6VOG - chains C and d of the 9 polymer chains in the assembly; structure by electron microscopy, 4.35 A resolution (low resolution: residue-level contacts below are approximate; hydrogen-bond / salt-bridge calls are withheld).

# Chain C
Name: ATP synthase subunit alpha, chloroplastic
From: Spinacia oleracea
Notes: EC 7.1.2.2
UniProtKB: P06450 (ATPA_SPIOL); numbering as in UniProt (aligned over 1-507)
Chain sequence (507 residues; numbered 1 to 507; the number before each row is that of its first residue):
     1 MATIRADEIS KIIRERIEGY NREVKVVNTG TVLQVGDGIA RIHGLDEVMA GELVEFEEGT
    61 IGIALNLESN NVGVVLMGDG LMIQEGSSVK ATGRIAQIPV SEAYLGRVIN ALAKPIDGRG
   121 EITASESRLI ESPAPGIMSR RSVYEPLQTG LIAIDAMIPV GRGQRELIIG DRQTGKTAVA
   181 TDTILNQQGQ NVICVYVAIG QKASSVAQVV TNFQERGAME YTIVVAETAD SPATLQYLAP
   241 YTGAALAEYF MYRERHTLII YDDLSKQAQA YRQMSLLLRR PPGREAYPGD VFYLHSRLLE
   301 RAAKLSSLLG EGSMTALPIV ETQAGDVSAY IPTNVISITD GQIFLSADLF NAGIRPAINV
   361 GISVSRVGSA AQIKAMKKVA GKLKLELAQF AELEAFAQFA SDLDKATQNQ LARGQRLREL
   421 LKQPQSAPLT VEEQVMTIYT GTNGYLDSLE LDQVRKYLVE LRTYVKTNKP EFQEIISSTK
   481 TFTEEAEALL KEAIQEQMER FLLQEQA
Not modelled in the structure: 1-3, 505-507
Small-molecule neighbours:
  - ADP (adenosine-5'-diphosphate): Val-364, Ser-365, Arg-366, Val-367, Leu-385
  - ATP (adenosine-5'-triphosphate): Asp-171, Arg-172, Gln-173, Thr-174, Gly-175, Lys-176, Thr-177, Ala-178, Val-179, Gln-201, Lys-202, Glu-321, Phe-350, Arg-355, Pro-356, Gln-423, Pro-424, Gln-425
Swiss-Prot annotation at these positions:
  - binding site (ATP): Gly-170 to Thr-177
  - site: Ser-363 (Required for activity)

# Chain d
Name: ATP synthase delta chain, chloroplastic
From: Spinacia oleracea
UniProtKB: P11402 (ATPD_SPIOL); residue numbers follow UniProt; this construct covers 1-257
Chain sequence (257 residues; each row starts with the number of its first residue):
     1 MAALQNPVAL QSRTTTAVAA LSTSSTTSTP KPFSLSFSSS TATFNPLRLK ILTASKLTAK
    61 PRGGALGTRM VDSTASRYAS ALADVADVTG TLEATNSDVE KLIRIFSEEP VYYFFANPVI
   121 SIDNKRSVLD EIITTSGLQP HTANFINILI DSERINLVKE ILNEFEDVFN KITGTEVAVV
   181 TSVVKLENDH LAQIAKGVQK ITGAKNVRIK TVIDPSLVAG FTIRYGNEGS KLVDMSVKKQ
   241 LEEIAAQLEM DDVTLAV
Not modelled in the structure: 1-71, 250-257

# How chain C and chain d interact
Contacting residue pairs - 22 pairs, chain C then chain d:
  Ile-13(C) with Gln-247(d)
  Arg-16(C) with Gln-247(d)
  Ile-17(C) with Gln-247(d)
  Tyr-20(C) with Lys-239(d); Glu-242(d); Glu-243(d)
  Arg-22(C) with Met-235(d); Glu-242(d)
  Glu-23(C) with Glu-242(d)
  Val-26(C) with Tyr-225(d); Val-233(d)
  Val-27(C) with Ser-230(d); Lys-231(d); Leu-232(d)
  Asn-28(C) with Ser-230(d)
  Thr-29(C) with Gly-229(d); Ser-230(d); Leu-232(d)
  Gly-44(C) with Glu-228(d)
  Asp-46(C) with Asn-227(d); Ser-230(d)
  Ser-69(C) with Asp-72(d)
Also at the interface, not in a pair above, chain C (20 interface residues in all): Ile-12, Asn-21, Lys-25, His-43, Leu-45, Ser-88, Lys-90
Also at the interface, not in a pair above, chain d (17 interface residues in all): Ser-73, Arg-224, Lys-238

# In short
The interface between chain C and chain d involves 20 residues on one side and 17 on the other. Chain C binds
ATP and ADP. From UniProt: 8 ATP-binding residues on chain C.
Chain C is ATP synthase subunit alpha, chloroplastic and chain d is ATP synthase delta chain, chloroplastic,
both from Spinacia oleracea; the structure, Chloroplast ATP synthase (O2, CF1), was determined by electron
microscopy (same publication as 6VM1, 6VM4, 6VMB, 6VMD, 6VMG, 6VOF and 8 further entries).
